Entry 5G1N (X-ray diffraction, 2.10 A resolution); this record covers chains E and F of the 3 polymer chains in the assembly.

== Chain E (and F) ==
Protein: Cad protein
Source organism: Homo sapiens
Notes: EC 3.5.2.3, 2.1.3.2; chain F of this document is another copy of the same molecule, construct and numbering; everything in this record applies to it too
Reference sequence: P27708 (PYR1_HUMAN); residue numbers follow UniProt; this construct covers 1915-2225
Sequence (314 residues; numbered 1912 to 2225; the number before each row is that of its first residue):
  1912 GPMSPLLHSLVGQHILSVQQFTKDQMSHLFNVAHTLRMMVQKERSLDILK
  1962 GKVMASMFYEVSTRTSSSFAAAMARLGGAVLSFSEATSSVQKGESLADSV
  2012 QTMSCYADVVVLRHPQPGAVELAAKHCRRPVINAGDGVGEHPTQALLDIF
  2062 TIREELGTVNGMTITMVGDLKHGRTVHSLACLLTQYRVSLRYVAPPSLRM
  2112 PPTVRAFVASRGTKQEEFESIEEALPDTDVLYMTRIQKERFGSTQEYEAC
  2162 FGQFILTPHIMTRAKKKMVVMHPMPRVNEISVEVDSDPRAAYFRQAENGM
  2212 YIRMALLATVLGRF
Disordered / not traced: 1912-1918 (chain F: 1912-1919)
Differences from the reference sequence: expression tag (1912-1914)
Ligand contacts: N-(phosphonacetyl)-L-aspartic acid (PAL): Val1972, Ser1973, Thr1974, Arg1975, Thr1976, Ser1977, Arg2024, His2052, Gln2055, Arg2085, Thr2086, Arg2146, Gln2148, Pro2184, Met2185, Pro2186
Curated features (UniProtKB/Swiss-Prot):
  - binding site (carbamoyl phosphate): Arg1975, Thr1976, Arg2024, His2052, Gln2055, Met2185, Pro2186
  - binding site (L-aspartate): Lys2003, Arg2085, Arg2146
  - modified residue: Ser1938 (Phosphoserine)
  - natural variant: Arg2024 (R2024Q: In DEE50)

== Chain E / chain F interface ==
Contacting residue pairs - 47 pairs, chain E then chain F:
  Glu1954(E) with Lys1963(F), salt bridge; Arg2224(F), salt bridge
  Ser1956(E) with Lys1961(F)
  Leu1957(E) with Lys1961(F), hydrogen bond (backbone-side chain)
  Asp1958(E) with Lys1961(F), salt bridge
  Val1972(E) with Thr1998(F); Ser1999(F); Ser2000(F)
  Ser1973(E) with Thr1998(F), hydrogen bond (backbone-backbone); Ser1999(F); Ser2000(F)
  Thr1974(E) with Phe1994(F); Ser1999(F); Ser2000(F), hydrogen bond (side chain-backbone); Glu2005(F)
  Arg1975(E) with Ser2000(F); Glu2005(F), salt bridge; Thr2013(F), hydrogen bond; Tyr2017(F)
  Ser1978(E) with Leu1992(F); Met2014(F); Tyr2017(F)
  Ser1979(E) with Tyr2017(F)
  Ala1981(E) with Leu1992(F), hydrophobic
  Ala1982(E) with Leu1992(F); Tyr2017(F), hydrophobic
  Ala1985(E) with Ala1990(F), hydrophobic
  Arg1986(E) with Gly1962(F), hydrogen bond (side chain-backbone); Val1964(F); Tyr2017(F), hydrogen bond (side chain-backbone); Asp2019(F), salt bridge
  Arg2024(E) with Lys2003(F)
  Arg2085(E) with Lys2003(F)
  Arg2146(E) with Lys2003(F)
  Glu2150(E) with Lys2003(F)
  Pro2186(E) with Lys2003(F); Glu2005(F)
  Arg2187(E) with Asp2009(F), salt bridge
  Val2188(E) with Lys2003(F)
  Phe2204(E) with Asp2009(F); Gln2012(F); Thr2013(F); Cys2016(F)
  Ala2207(E) with Tyr2017(F)
  Glu2208(E) with Cys2016(F)
  Met2211(E) with Cys2016(F); Tyr2017(F)
Interface residues without a listed pair, chain E (27 interface residues in all): Ser1995, Asp2196
Interface residues without a listed pair, chain F (25 interface residues in all): Ala1997, Gln2002, Gly2004, Ala2018, Arg2040

== Overview ==
27 residues of chain E face 25 of chain F across their interface; the contacts include 6 hydrogen bonds and 6
salt bridges. Polar pairs include Glu1954(E)-Lys1963(F), Glu1954(E)-Arg2224(F) and Asp1958(E)-Lys1961(F).
Chain E binds N-(phosphonacetyl)-L-aspartic acid.
Chain E and chain F are both Cad protein (Homo sapiens); the structure, Aspartate transcarbamoylase domain of
human CAD bound to PALA, was determined by X-ray diffraction, deposited together with 5G1O and 5G1P.
